Entry 1FCQ (X-ray diffraction, 1.60 A resolution); this record covers chain A.

[Chain A]
Name: Hyaluronoglucosaminidase
Organism: Apis mellifera
Notes: EC 3.2.1.35
UniProtKB: Q08169 (HUGA_APIME); residues 1-350 here correspond to UniProt positions 33-382 (UniProt number = residue number + 32)
Sequence (350 residues; numbered 1 to 350; the number before each row is that of its first residue):
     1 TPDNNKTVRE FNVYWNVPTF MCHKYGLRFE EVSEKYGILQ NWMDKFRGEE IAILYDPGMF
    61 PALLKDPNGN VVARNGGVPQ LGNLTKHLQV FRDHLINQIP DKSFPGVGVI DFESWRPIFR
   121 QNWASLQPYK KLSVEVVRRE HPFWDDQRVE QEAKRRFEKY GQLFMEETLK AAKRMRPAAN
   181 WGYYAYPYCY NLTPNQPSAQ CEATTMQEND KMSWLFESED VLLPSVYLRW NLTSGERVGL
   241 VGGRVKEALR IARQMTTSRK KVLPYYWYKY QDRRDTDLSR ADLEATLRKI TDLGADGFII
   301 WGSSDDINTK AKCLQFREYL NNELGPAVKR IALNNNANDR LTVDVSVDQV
Disordered / not traced: 1-9, 65-71, 331-350
Disulfides: Cys22-Cys313, Cys189-Cys201
Swiss-Prot annotation at these positions:
  - active site: Glu113 (Proton donor)
  - glycosylation (N-linked (GlcNAc...) asparagine): Asn83, Asn231 (complex)

[In short]
From UniProt: active-site residue Glu113.
Chain A is Hyaluronoglucosaminidase (Apis mellifera); the structure, Crystal structure (monoclinic) of bee
venom hyaluronidase, was determined by X-ray diffraction (same publication as 1FCU and 1FCV).
